6SJE - chains B and X of the 4 polymer chains in the assembly; structure by electron microscopy, 4.10 A resolution (low resolution: residue-level contacts below are approximate; hydrogen-bond / salt-bridge calls are withheld).

== Chain B ==
Molecule: RecBCD enzyme subunit RecB
From: Escherichia coli
Notes: EC 3.1.11.5
Reference sequence: P08394 (RECB_ECOLI); residue numbers follow UniProt; this construct covers 1-1180
Chain sequence (1181 residues; row label = number of the first residue in the row; numbering starts at 0):
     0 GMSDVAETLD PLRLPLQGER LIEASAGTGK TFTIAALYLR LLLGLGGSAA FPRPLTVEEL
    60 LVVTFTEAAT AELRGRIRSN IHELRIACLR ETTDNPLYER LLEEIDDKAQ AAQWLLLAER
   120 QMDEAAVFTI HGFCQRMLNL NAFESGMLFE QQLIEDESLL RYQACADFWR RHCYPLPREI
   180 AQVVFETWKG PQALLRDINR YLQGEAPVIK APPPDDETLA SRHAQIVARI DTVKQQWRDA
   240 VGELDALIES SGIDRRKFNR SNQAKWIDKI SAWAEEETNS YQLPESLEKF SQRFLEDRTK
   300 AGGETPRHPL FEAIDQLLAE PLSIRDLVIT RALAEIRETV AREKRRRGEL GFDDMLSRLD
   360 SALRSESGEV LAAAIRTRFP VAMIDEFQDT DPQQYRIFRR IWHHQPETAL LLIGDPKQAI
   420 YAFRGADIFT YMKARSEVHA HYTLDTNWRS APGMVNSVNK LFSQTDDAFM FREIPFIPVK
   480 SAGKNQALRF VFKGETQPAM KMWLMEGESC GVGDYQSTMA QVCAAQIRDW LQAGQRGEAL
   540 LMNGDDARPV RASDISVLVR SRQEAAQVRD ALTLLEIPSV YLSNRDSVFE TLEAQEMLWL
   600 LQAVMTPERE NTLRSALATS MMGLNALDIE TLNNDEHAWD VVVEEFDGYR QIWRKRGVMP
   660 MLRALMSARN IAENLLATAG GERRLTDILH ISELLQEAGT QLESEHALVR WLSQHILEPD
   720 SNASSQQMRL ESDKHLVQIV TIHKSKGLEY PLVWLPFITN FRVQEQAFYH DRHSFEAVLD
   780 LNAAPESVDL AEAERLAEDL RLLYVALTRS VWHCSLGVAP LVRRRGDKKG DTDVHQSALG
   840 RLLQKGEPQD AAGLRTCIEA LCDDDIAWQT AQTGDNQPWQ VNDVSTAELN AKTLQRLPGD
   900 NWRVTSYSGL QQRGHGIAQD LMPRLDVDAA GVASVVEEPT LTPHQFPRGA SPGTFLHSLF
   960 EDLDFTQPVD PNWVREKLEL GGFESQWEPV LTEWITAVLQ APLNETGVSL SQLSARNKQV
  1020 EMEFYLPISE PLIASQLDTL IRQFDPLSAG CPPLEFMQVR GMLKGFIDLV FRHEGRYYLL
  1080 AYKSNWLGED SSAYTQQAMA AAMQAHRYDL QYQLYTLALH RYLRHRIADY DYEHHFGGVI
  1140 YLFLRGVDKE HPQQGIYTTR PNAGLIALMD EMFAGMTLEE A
Disordered / not traced: 0-4, 290-303, 911-937, 1175-1180
Construct notes: expression tag (0); engineered mutation Ala1080 (Asp in P08394)
Curated features (UniProtKB/Swiss-Prot):
  - DNA-binding region: Ile252 to Arg254, Val511, Gly512, Ser560, Arg561, Arg761
  - binding site (ATP): Ala23 to Thr30, Trp447
  - binding site (Mg(2+)): His956, Asp1067, Tyr1081
  - mutagenesis: Lys29 (K29Q: Subunit loses ATPase and 3'-5' helicase activity, holoenzyme has 3-5 fold less helicase activity, 20-fold less processivity), Tyr803 (Y803H: Large decrease in recombination, loss of Chi hotspot activity, decreased RecB helicase rate, retains nuclease activity but not Chi-sequence specificity, does not load RecA), Val804 (V804E: Large decrease in recombination, loss of Chi hotspot activity, decreased RecB helicase rate, retains nuclease activity but not Chi-sequence specificity, does not load RecA), Thr807 (T807I: In recB-2109; absence of nuclease modification at Chi sites), Asp1067 (D1067A: Subunit loses nuclease activity)

== Chain X ==
Molecule: DNA fork substrate
Sequence (85 nucleotides; row label = number of the first residue in the row; note: 5 numbers in that range are skipped by the numbering (no residue carries them; nothing is unmodelled there)):
     1 TTTTTTTTTT TTTTTGAGCG ACTGCACTAC AAC
    39 AGAACCATGG TTCTGTTGTA GTGCAGTCGC TCTTTTTTTT GCTGGTGGTT TT
Disordered / not traced: 1-3, 39-52

== Chain B / chain X interface ==
Pairs across the interface (59):
  Phe64(B) with DT74(X); DT75(X)
  Glu66(B) with DT75(X)
  Thr128(B) with DT75(X); DT76(X)
  His130(B) with DT75(X)
  Gly131(B) with DT76(X); DT77(X)
  Gln134(B) with DT77(X)
  Arg135(B) with DT77(X)
  Asn138(B) with DT77(X)
  Gln150(B) with DT77(X); DT78(X)
  Leu152(B) with DT76(X)
  Glu154(B) with DT75(X)
  Ser250(B) with DT60(X)
  Ile252(B) with DT28(X)
  Asp253(B) with DA29(X)
  Arg254(B) with DG61(X); DC62(X)
  Asn258(B) with DC62(X)
  Tyr280(B) with DG61(X)
  Phe351(B) with DT75(X)
  Met354(B) with DT77(X)
  Phe422(B) with DT72(X); DT73(X)
  Arg423(B) with DT73(X); DT74(X)
  Val511(B) with DT69(X)
  Arg559(B) with DT71(X); DT72(X)
  Ser560(B) with DT71(X); DT72(X)
  Arg561(B) with DT72(X)
  Ser582(B) with DT73(X)
  Arg584(B) with DT73(X)
  Thr740(B) with DT72(X); DT73(X)
  His742(B) with DT72(X); DT73(X)
  Lys743(B) with DT73(X)
  Arg761(B) with DC70(X); DT71(X)
  Arg823(B) with DA21(X)
  Arg824(B) with DG20(X); DA21(X); DG67(X)
  Gly825(B) with DA21(X)
  Ser905(B) with DT89(X)
  Ser907(B) with DT90(X)
  Ala949(B) with DT90(X)
  Lys1063(B) with DT88(X); DT89(X)
  Phe1065(B) with DT89(X); DT90(X)
  Lys1082(B) with DT90(X)
  Tyr1107(B) with DT90(X)
  Gln1110(B) with DT90(X)
  Tyr1114(B) with DT90(X)
Interface residues without a listed pair, chain B (52 interface residues in all): Thr65, Phe148, Gln151, Phe289, Tyr420, Arg822, Asp826, Tyr906, Tyr1081
Interface residues without a listed pair, chain X (24 interface residues in all): DC22, DC27, DG59

== In short ==
Chain B and chain X form an interface of 52 and 24 residues respectively. Curated annotation (UniProt) lists a
DNA-binding region, 9 ATP-binding residues, 3 Mg2+-binding residues and 5 mutagenesis sites on chain B.
Here chain B is RecBCD enzyme subunit RecB (Escherichia coli) and chain X is DNA fork substrate. Entry 6SJE
(Cryo-EM structure of the RecBCD Chi partially-recognised complex) was determined by electron microscopy (same
publication as 6SJB, 6SJF, 6SJG, 6T2U and 6T2V).
